PDB entry 7R5V | electron microscopy, 4.55 A resolution (low resolution: residue-level contacts below are approximate; hydrogen-bond / salt-bridge calls are withheld) | chains N and i of the 13 polymer chains in the assembly

[Chain N]
Name: Centromere protein N
Source organism: Homo sapiens
UniProtKB: Q96H22 (CENPN_HUMAN); residue numbers follow UniProt; this construct covers 1-339
Chain sequence (339 residues; each row starts with the number of its first residue):
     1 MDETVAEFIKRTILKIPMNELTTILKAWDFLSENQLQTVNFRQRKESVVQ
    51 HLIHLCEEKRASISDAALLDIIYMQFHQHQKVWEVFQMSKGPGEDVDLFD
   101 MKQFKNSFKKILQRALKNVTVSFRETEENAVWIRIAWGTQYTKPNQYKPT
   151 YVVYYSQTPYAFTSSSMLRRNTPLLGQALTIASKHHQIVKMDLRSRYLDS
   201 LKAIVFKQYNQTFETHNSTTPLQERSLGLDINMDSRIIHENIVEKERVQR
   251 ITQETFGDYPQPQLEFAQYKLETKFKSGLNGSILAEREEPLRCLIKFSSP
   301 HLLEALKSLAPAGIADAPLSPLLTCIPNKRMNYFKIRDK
Unresolved in the structure: 1, 91-96, 210-232, 278-288, 339
UniProt features mapped onto this chain:
  - modified residue (Phosphoserine): Ser226, Ser235, Ser282
  - mutagenesis: Arg11 (R11A: Decreases the binding to centromeres), Arg196 (R196A: Decreases the binding to centromeres)
Reported in the primary citation:
  - binding site for the 171-nt DNA strand: Met167, Arg169

[Chain i]
Molecule: 171-nt DNA strand
Sequence (171 nucleotides; row label = number of the first residue in the row):
    70 CTACAAAAAGAGTGTTTCAAAACTGCTCTATCAAAAGGAATGTTCAACTC
   120 TGTGAGTTGAATGCAATCATCACAAAGAAGTTTCTGAGAATGCTTCTGTT
   170 TAGTTTTTATGTGAAGATATTCCCCTTTCCAACGAAGGCCTCAAAGCGGT
   220 CCAAATATCCACTTGCAGATT
Unresolved in the structure: 70-193, 225-240

[How chain N and chain i interact]
Residue-residue contacts (5):
  Arg42(N) - DG215(i)
  Arg42(N) - DC216(i)
  Ser165(N) - DA205(i)
  Ser166(N) - DA205(i)
  Arg194(N) - DA204(i)
Interface residues without a listed pair, chain N (5 interface residues in all): Tyr147
Interface residues without a listed pair, chain i (5 interface residues in all): DG206

[In short]
Chain N and chain i each contribute 5 residues to their interface. UniProt lists 2 mutagenesis sites on chain
N. From the paper: a binding site for the 171-nt DNA strand at Met167(N) and Arg169(N).
Chain N is Centromere protein N (Homo sapiens) and chain i is a 171-nt DNA strand; the structure, Structure of
the human CCAN CENP-A alpha-satellite complex, was determined by electron microscopy, deposited together with
7PB4, 7PB8, 7PII, 7PKN, 7R5R, 7R5S, 7YWX and 7YYH.
